PDB entry 7F69 | X-ray diffraction, 1.50 A resolution | chains A and C

== Chain A ==
Molecule: Isoform 2 of WD repeat domain phosphoinositide-interacting protein 2
Source organism: Homo sapiens
UniProt: Q9Y4P8-2 (WIPI2-2_HUMAN); residue numbers follow UniProt; this construct covers 13-361
Amino-acid sequence (354 residues; numbered 9 to 362; the number before each row is that of its first residue):
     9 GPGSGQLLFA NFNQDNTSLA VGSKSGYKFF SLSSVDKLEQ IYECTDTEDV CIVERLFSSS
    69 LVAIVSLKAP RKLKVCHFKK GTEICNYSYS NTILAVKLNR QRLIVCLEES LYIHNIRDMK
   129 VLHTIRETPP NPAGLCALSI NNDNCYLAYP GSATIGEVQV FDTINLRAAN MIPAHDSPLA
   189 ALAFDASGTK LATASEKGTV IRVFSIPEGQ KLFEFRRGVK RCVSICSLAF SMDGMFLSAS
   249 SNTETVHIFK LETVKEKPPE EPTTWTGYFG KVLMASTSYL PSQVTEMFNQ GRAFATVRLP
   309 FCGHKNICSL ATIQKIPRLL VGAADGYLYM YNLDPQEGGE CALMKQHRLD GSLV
Not modelled in the structure: 9-10, 262-299, 362
Construct notes: expression tag (9-12, 362)
From the paper describing this entry:
  - disease-associated variants - V231M: decreased binding to Isoform 2 of Autophagy-related protein 16-1 (chain C)
  - disease-associated variants - V231M: decreased binding to ATG16L1
  - mutagenesis - I92Q, R108E: abolished binding to ATG16L1

== Chain C ==
Molecule: Isoform 2 of Autophagy-related protein 16-1
Source organism: Homo sapiens
UniProt: Q676U5-2 (A16L1-2_HUMAN); numbering as in UniProt (aligned over 207-236)
Amino-acid sequence (34 residues; row label = number of the first residue in the row):
   203 GPGSAENEKD SRRRQARLQK ELAEAAKEPL PVEQ
Not modelled in the structure: 203-208, 232-236
Construct notes: expression tag (203-206)
From the paper describing this entry:
  - mutagenesis - L224Q, A227Q: abolished binding to WBS1 of ATG16L1(78 to 247)
  - mutagenesis - L224Q, A227Q: unchanged binding to WBS2
  - mutagenesis - L224Q: abolished binding to WIPI2b

== How chain A and chain C interact ==
Contacting residue pairs (29):
  Leu64(A) with Ala228(C), hydrophobic
  Phe65(A) with Glu230(C)
  Ser66(A) with Pro231(C)
  Ser67(A) with Ala227(C), hydrogen bond (side chain-backbone); Ala228(C); Lys229(C); Glu230(C)
  Ser68(A) with Ala227(C), hydrogen bond (backbone-backbone)
  Leu69(A) with Leu224(C), hydrophobic; Ala227(C), hydrogen bond (backbone-backbone)
  Val83(A) with Leu224(C), hydrophobic
  His85(A) with Glu226(C); Ala227(C)
  Lys88(A) with Glu226(C), salt bridge
  Ile92(A) with Leu220(C), hydrophobic; Glu223(C); Leu224(C), hydrophobic; Ala227(C), hydrophobic
  Cys93(A) with Leu220(C), hydrophobic
  Arg108(A) with Glu230(C), salt bridge
  Ile124(A) with Leu224(C)
  Arg125(A) with Gln221(C); Leu224(C)
  Asp126(A) with Gln217(C); Leu220(C); Gln221(C); Leu224(C)
  Met127(A) with Leu224(C)
  Lys128(A) with Gln217(C), hydrogen bond
Interface features reported in the paper:
  - specific contacts: Ser68(A)-Ala227(C) (hydrogen bond), Leu69(A)-Ala227(C) (hydrogen bond), Lys88(A)-Glu226(C) (salt bridge), Arg108(A)-Glu230(C) (salt bridge), Lys128(A)-Gln217(C) (hydrogen bond)
  - interface residues, chain A: Leu64(A), Leu69(A), Val83(A), Ile92(A), Cys93(A), Ile124(A), Met127(A)
  - hot spots on chain A (mutagenesis) - L69A: abolished binding to Isoform 2 of Autophagy-related protein 16-1 (chain C)
  - hot spots on chain A (mutagenesis) - L69A, K88A, I92Q, R108E, I124Q: decreased binding to chain B
  - interface residues, chain C: Asn209(C), Leu220(C), Leu224(C), Ala227(C), Ala228(C)

== In short ==
17 residues of chain A face 11 of chain C across their interface, with 4 hydrogen bonds and 2 salt bridges.
Polar contacts include Lys88(A)-Glu226(C), Arg108(A)-Glu230(C) and Ser67(A)-Ala227(C). The authors report
hydrogen bonds between Ser68(A) and Ala227(C), Leu69(A) and Ala227(C) and Lys128(A) and Gln217(C); salt
bridges between Lys88(A) and Glu226(C) and Arg108(A) and Glu230(C). The paper reports that L69A, K88A and I92Q
of chain A, among others, reduce binding to chain B; interface residues Leu64(A), Leu69(A) and Asn209(C) among
others; 8 substitutions were tested in all.
Chain A is Isoform 2 of WD repeat domain phosphoinositide-interacting protein 2 and chain C is Isoform 2 of
Autophagy-related protein 16-1, both from Homo sapiens; the structure, Crystal structure of WIPI2b in complex
with ATG16L1, was determined by X-ray diffraction together with 7XFR from the same study.
